Entry 5N8E (X-ray diffraction, 1.10 A resolution); this record covers chains B and C of the 7 polymer chains in the assembly.

Chain B (and C):
Protein: Streptavidin
Organism: Streptomyces avidinii
Notes: chain C of this document is another copy of the same molecule, construct and numbering; everything in this record applies to it too
UniProt: P22629 (SAV_STRAV); residues -23 to 159 here correspond to UniProt positions 1-183 (UniProt number = residue number + 24)
Sequence (183 residues; numbered -23 to 159; the number before each row is that of its first residue; numbers below 1 keep their minus sign (Met-23 is residue -23)):
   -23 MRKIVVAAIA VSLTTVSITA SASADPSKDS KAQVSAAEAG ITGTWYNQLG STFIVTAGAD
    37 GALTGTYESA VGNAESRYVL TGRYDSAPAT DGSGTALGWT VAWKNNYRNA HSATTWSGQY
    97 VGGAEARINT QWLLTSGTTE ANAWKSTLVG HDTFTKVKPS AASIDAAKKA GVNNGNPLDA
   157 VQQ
Unresolved in the structure: -23 to 14, 137-159 (chain C: -23 to 14, 136-159)
Ion coordination: Na+: Val55, Ala78
From the paper describing this entry:
  - conformationally variable residues (loop rearrangement): Thr42 to Ser52

How chain B and chain C interact:
Contacting residue pairs - 86 pairs, chain B then chain C:
  Val55(B) - Arg59(C)
  Thr57(B) - Thr57(C)
  Thr57(B) - Gly58(C)  hydrogen bond (side chain-backbone)
  Thr57(B) - Arg59(C)
  Gly58(B) - Thr57(C)  hydrogen bond (backbone-side chain)
  Arg59(B) - Val55(C)
  Arg59(B) - Thr57(C)
  Arg59(B) - Thr76(C)
  Arg59(B) - Ala78(C)
  Tyr60(B) - Ala78(C)
  Asp61(B) - Lys80(C)
  Asp61(B) - Asn85(C)  hydrogen bond
  Asp61(B) - His87(C)  salt bridge
  Ser62(B) - Lys80(C)  hydrogen bond
  Ala63(B) - Lys80(C)
  Ala63(B) - Asn85(C)  hydrogen bond (backbone-side chain)
  Ala63(B) - His87(C)
  Pro64(B) - His87(C)
  Ala65(B) - His87(C)  hydrogen bond (backbone-side chain)
  Ser69(B) - Gly113(C)
  Ser69(B) - Thr114(C)
  Ser69(B) - Thr115(C)
  Gly70(B) - Gly113(C)
  Gly70(B) - Thr114(C)  hydrogen bond (backbone-backbone)
  Ala72(B) - Ser88(C)
  Ala72(B) - Ala89(C)
  Ala72(B) - Thr111(C)
  Ala72(B) - Gly113(C)
  Leu73(B) - Ala89(C)
  Gly74(B) - Thr76(C)  hydrogen bond (backbone-side chain)
  Gly74(B) - Thr91(C)
  Trp75(B) - Thr76(C)  hydrogen bond (backbone-side chain)
  Thr76(B) - Arg59(C)
  Thr76(B) - Gly74(C)  hydrogen bond (side chain-backbone)
  Thr76(B) - Trp75(C)  hydrogen bond (side chain-backbone)
  Ala78(B) - Arg59(C)
  Ala78(B) - Tyr60(C)
  Lys80(B) - Asp61(C)
  Lys80(B) - Ser62(C)  hydrogen bond
  Lys80(B) - Ala63(C)
  Asn85(B) - Asp61(C)  hydrogen bond
  Asn85(B) - Ala63(C)  hydrogen bond (side chain-backbone)
  His87(B) - Asp61(C)  salt bridge
  His87(B) - Ala63(C)  hydrogen bond (side chain-backbone)
  His87(B) - Pro64(C)
  His87(B) - Ala65(C)
  His87(B) - Ala72(C)
  Ser88(B) - Ala72(C)
  Ala89(B) - Ala72(C)
  Ala89(B) - Leu73(C)
  Ala89(B) - Ser93(C)
  Thr91(B) - Gly74(C)
  Thr91(B) - Thr91(C)  hydrogen bond
  Thr91(B) - Trp92(C)
  Thr91(B) - Ser93(C)
  Trp92(B) - Thr91(C)
  Ser93(B) - Ala89(C)
  Ser93(B) - Thr91(C)
  Ser93(B) - Leu109(C)  hydrogen bond (side chain-backbone)
  Ser93(B) - Thr111(C)  hydrogen bond
  Gly94(B) - Thr111(C)  hydrogen bond (backbone-side chain)
  Gln95(B) - Ser112(C)
  Gln95(B) - Gly113(C)
  Gln95(B) - Thr114(C)  hydrogen bond (side chain-backbone)
  Gln95(B) - Ser122(C)
  Gln107(B) - Leu109(C)
  Gln107(B) - Thr123(C)
  Trp108(B) - Leu109(C)
  Leu109(B) - Ser93(C)  hydrogen bond (backbone-side chain)
  Leu109(B) - Gln107(C)
  Leu109(B) - Trp108(C)
  Leu109(B) - Leu109(C)  hydrophobic
  Thr111(B) - Ala72(C)
  Thr111(B) - Ser93(C)  hydrogen bond
  Thr111(B) - Gly94(C)
  Ser112(B) - Gln95(C)
  Gly113(B) - Ser69(C)
  Gly113(B) - Gly70(C)
  Gly113(B) - Gln95(C)
  Thr114(B) - Ser69(C)
  Thr114(B) - Gly70(C)  hydrogen bond (backbone-backbone)
  Thr114(B) - Gln95(C)  hydrogen bond (backbone-side chain)
  Thr115(B) - Gly68(C)
  Glu116(B) - Val97(C)
  Ser122(B) - Gln95(C)
  Thr123(B) - Gln107(C)  hydrogen bond
Interface residues without a listed pair, chain B (43 interface residues in all): Asp67, Gly68, Leu110, Ala119
Interface residues without a listed pair, chain C (42 interface residues in all): Leu110, Ala119

Summary:
43 residues of chain B face 42 of chain C across their interface; the contacts include 25 hydrogen bonds and 2
salt bridges. Among the polar pairs are Asp61(B)-His87(C), Thr57(B)-Gly58(C) and Asp61(B)-Asn85(C). Val55(B)
and Ala78(B) form the Na+ site. From the paper: conformational variability at Thr42(B).
Chain B and chain C are both Streptavidin (Streptomyces avidinii); the structure, Crystal structure of
streptavidin with peptide rdpapawahggg, was determined by X-ray diffraction together with 5N7X, 5N89, 5N8B and
5N99 from the same study.
